5ZWT - chains A and B; structure by X-ray diffraction, 2.00 A resolution.

Chain A (and B):
Name: Acyl carrier protein
From: Leishmania major
Notes: chain B of this document is another copy of the same molecule, construct and numbering; everything in this record applies to it too
UniProtKB: E9AD06 (E9AD06_LEIMA); residues 3-80 here correspond to UniProt positions 73-150 (UniProt number = residue number + 70)
Chain sequence (83 residues; row label = number of the first residue in the row; numbers below 1 keep their minus sign (Gly-2 is residue -2)):
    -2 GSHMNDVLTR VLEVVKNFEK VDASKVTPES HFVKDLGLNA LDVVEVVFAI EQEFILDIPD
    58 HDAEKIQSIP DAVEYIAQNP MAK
Differences from the reference sequence: expression tag (-2 to 2); engineered mutation Ala37 (Ser107 in E9AD06)

How chain A and chain B interact:
Residue-residue contacts (13; chain A residue first):
  Gly-2(A) with Arg7(B); Glu50(B), hydrogen bond (backbone-side chain)
  Ser-1(A) with Arg7(B)
  His0(A) with Arg7(B); Lys80(B)
  Asp3(A) with Asp3(B); Arg7(B), salt bridge
  Arg7(A) with Gly-2(B); Ser-1(B); His0(B); Asp3(B), salt bridge
  Glu50(A) with Gly-2(B), hydrogen bond (side chain-backbone)
  Lys80(A) with His0(B), hydrogen bond (backbone-backbone)

Summary:
Chain A and chain B each contribute 7 residues to their interface, with 3 hydrogen bonds and 2 salt bridges.
Polar contacts include Asp3(A)-Arg7(B), Gly-2(A)-Glu50(B) and Lys80(A)-His0(B).
Both chains are Acyl carrier protein (Leishmania major). Entry 5ZWT (Crystal structure of the S37A mutant of
apo-acyl carrier protein from Leishmania major) was determined by X-ray diffraction (same publication as
5ZWS).
